Entry 3S8G (X-ray diffraction, 1.80 A resolution); this record covers chains B and C of the 3 polymer chains in the assembly.

[Chain B]
Molecule: Cytochrome c oxidase subunit 2
Source organism: Thermus thermophilus
Notes: EC 1.9.3.1
UniProt: Q5SJ80 (COX2_THET8); residue numbers follow UniProt; this construct covers 1-168
Sequence (168 residues; each row starts with the number of its first residue):
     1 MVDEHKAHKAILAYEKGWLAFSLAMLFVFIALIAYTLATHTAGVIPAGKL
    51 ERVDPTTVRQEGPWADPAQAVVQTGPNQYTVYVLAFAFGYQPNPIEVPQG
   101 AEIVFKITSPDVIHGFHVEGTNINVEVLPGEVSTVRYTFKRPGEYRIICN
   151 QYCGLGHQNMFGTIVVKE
Not modelled in the structure: 1-2
Bound ions: dinuclear copper ion: His-114, Cys-149, Gln-151, Cys-153, His-157, Met-160
Swiss-Prot annotation at these positions:
  - binding site (Cu cation): His-114, Cys-149, Cys-153, His-157
Reported in the primary citation:
  - binding site for 1-Oleoyl-R-glycerol: Tyr-35, Arg-141, Glu-144
  - catalytic residues: Glu-15

[Chain C]
Molecule: Cytochrome c oxidase polypeptide 2A
Source organism: Thermus thermophilus
Notes: EC 1.9.3.1
UniProt: P82543 (COXA_THET8); residues 1-34 here = UniProt positions 1-34
Sequence (34 residues; each row starts with the number of its first residue):
     1 MEEKPKGALAVILVLTLTILVFWLGVYAVFFARG
Not modelled in the structure: 1-3
Swiss-Prot annotation at these positions:
  - modified residue: Met-1 (N-formylmethionine)

[Interface between chain B and chain C]
Residue-residue contacts (32):
  Ala-10(B) / Pro-5(C)
  Tyr-14(B) / Lys-4(C)
  Tyr-14(B) / Pro-5(C)
  Tyr-14(B) / Leu-9(C)  hydrophobic
  Trp-18(B) / Ile-12(C)  hydrophobic
  Trp-18(B) / Leu-15(C)  hydrophobic
  Trp-18(B) / Thr-16(C)
  Phe-21(B) / Thr-16(C)
  Met-25(B) / Ile-19(C)  hydrophobic
  Met-25(B) / Leu-20(C)  hydrophobic
  Phe-29(B) / Ile-19(C)  hydrophobic
  Phe-29(B) / Leu-20(C)  hydrophobic
  Phe-29(B) / Trp-23(C)  hydrophobic
  Leu-32(B) / Trp-23(C)  hydrophobic
  Leu-32(B) / Tyr-27(C)  hydrogen bond (backbone-side chain)
  Ile-33(B) / Trp-23(C)  hydrophobic
  Tyr-35(B) / Tyr-27(C)
  Tyr-35(B) / Phe-31(C)  hydrophobic
  Thr-36(B) / Tyr-27(C)
  Thr-36(B) / Phe-30(C)
  Thr-36(B) / Phe-31(C)
  His-40(B) / Gly-34(C)  hydrogen bond (side chain-backbone)
  Thr-41(B) / Phe-30(C)
  Thr-41(B) / Phe-31(C)
  Gly-120(B) / Arg-33(C)
  Thr-121(B) / Arg-33(C)
  Asn-122(B) / Phe-30(C)  hydrogen bond (side chain-backbone)
  Asn-122(B) / Arg-33(C)  hydrogen bond (backbone-backbone)
  Asn-122(B) / Gly-34(C)
  Tyr-137(B) / Arg-33(C)  hydrogen bond (side chain-backbone)
  Tyr-137(B) / Gly-34(C)
  Lys-140(B) / Gly-34(C)  hydrogen bond (side chain-backbone)
Interface residues without a listed pair, chain B (19 interface residues in all): Ile-11, Thr-39

[Overview]
Chain B and chain C form an interface of 19 and 14 residues respectively, with 6 hydrogen bonds. Polar pairs
include Leu-32(B)/Tyr-27(C), His-40(B)/Gly-34(C) and Asn-122(B)/Phe-30(C). Curated annotation (UniProt) lists
4 Cu cation-binding residues on chain B. The paper reports the catalytic residue Glu-15(B); a binding site for
1-Oleoyl-R-glycerol at Tyr-35(B), Arg-141(B) and Glu-144(B).
Chain B is Cytochrome c oxidase subunit 2 and chain C is Cytochrome c oxidase polypeptide 2A, both from
Thermus thermophilus; the structure, 1.8 A structure of ba3 cytochrome c oxidase mutant (A120F) from Thermus
thermophilus in lipid environment, was determined by X-ray diffraction (same publication as 3S8F).
